5TQC - chains A and B; structure by X-ray diffraction, 3.00 A resolution.

[Chain A]
Molecule: Transportin-1
From: Homo sapiens
Reference sequence: Q92973 (TNPO1_HUMAN); the construct has insertions or renumbered stretches relative to UniProt, so the offset changes along the chain: 1-320 = UniProt 9-328; 345-359 = UniProt 329-343; 367-890 = UniProt 325-848
Amino-acid sequence (866 residues; row label = number of the first residue in the row; note: 24 numbers in that range are skipped by the numbering (no residue carries them; nothing is unmodelled there)):
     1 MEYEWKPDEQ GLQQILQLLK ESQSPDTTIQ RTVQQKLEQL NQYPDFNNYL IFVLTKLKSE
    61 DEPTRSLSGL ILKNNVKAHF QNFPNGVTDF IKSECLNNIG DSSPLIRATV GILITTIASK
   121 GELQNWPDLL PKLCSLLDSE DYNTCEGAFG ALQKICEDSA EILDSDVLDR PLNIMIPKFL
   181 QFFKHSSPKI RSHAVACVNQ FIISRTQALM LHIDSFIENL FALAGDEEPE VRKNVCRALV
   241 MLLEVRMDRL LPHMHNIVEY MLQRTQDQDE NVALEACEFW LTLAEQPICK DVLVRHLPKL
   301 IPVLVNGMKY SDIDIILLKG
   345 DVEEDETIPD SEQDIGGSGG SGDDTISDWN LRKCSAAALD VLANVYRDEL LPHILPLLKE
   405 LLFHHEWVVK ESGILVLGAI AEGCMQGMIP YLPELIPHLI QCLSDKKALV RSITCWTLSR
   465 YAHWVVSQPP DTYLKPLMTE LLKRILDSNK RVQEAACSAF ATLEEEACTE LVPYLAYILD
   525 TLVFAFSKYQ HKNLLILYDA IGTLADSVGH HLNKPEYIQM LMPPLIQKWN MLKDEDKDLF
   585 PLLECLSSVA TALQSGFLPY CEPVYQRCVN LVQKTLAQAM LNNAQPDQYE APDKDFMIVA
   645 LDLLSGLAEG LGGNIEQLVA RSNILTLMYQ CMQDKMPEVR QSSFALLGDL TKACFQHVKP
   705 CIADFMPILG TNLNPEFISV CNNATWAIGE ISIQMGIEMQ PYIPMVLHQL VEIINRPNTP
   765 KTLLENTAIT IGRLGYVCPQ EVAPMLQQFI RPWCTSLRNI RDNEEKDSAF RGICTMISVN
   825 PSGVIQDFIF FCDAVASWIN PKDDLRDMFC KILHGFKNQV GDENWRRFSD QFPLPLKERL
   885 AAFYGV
Disordered / not traced: 1-3, 345-367
Construct notes: linker (360-366)

[Chain B]
Molecule: 60S ribosomal protein L4-like protein
From: Chaetomium thermophilum
Reference sequence: G0SFC3 (G0SFC3_CHATD); residue numbers follow UniProt; this construct covers 308-332
Amino-acid sequence (26 residues; each row starts with the number of its first residue):
   307 SRTKRACVQK KNPLRNKQIM LRLNPY
Disordered / not traced: 307-325
Construct notes: expression tag (307)
From the paper describing this entry:
  - mutagenesis - K316A/K317A/R321A: decreased binding to Acl4
  - post-translational modification sites: Lys310 (citing earlier work)

[Interface between chain A and chain B]
Residue-residue contacts - 19 pairs, chain A then chain B:
  Lys377(A) with Pro331(B); Tyr332(B)
  Ala380(A) with Tyr332(B), hydrophobic
  Asp384(A) with Tyr332(B), hydrogen bond
  Leu419(A) with Pro331(B), hydrophobic
  Ala423(A) with Tyr332(B)
  Ile457(A) with Pro331(B), hydrophobic
  Trp460(A) with Asn330(B), hydrogen bond; Pro331(B); Tyr332(B)
  Glu498(A) with Leu329(B)
  Ser502(A) with Arg328(B); Leu329(B)
  Ala505(A) with Arg328(B)
  Thr506(A) with Arg328(B), hydrogen bond
  Glu509(A) with Arg328(B), salt bridge
  Ile540(A) with Leu327(B)
  Asp543(A) with Arg328(B), salt bridge
  Thr547(A) with Arg328(B)
Interface residues without a listed pair, chain A (17 interface residues in all): Ala381, Arg464
The authors on this interface:
  - interface residues, chain B: Arg328(B), Pro331(B), Tyr332(B)

[Summary]
17 residues of chain A and 6 residues of chain B are in contact; the contacts include 3 hydrogen bonds and 2
salt bridges. Among the polar pairs are Glu509(A)-Arg328(B), Asp543(A)-Arg328(B) and Asp384(A)-Tyr332(B). From
the paper: K316A/K317A/R321A of chain B reduce binding to Acl4; interface residues Arg328(B), Pro331(B) and
Tyr332(B).
Chain A is Transportin-1 (Homo sapiens) and chain B is 60S ribosomal protein L4-like protein (Chaetomium
thermophilum); the structure, Crystal structure of transport factor karyopherin-beta 2 in complex with the
PY-NLS of ribosomal protein L4 ..., was determined by X-ray diffraction together with 5TQB from the same
study.
